4Q8F - chains A and P of the 3 polymer chains in the assembly; structure by X-ray diffraction, 2.80 A resolution.

== Chain A ==
Protein: DNA polymerase eta
Source organism: Homo sapiens
Notes: EC 2.7.7.7
Reference sequence: Q9Y253 (POLH_HUMAN); residue numbers follow UniProt; this construct covers 1-432
Amino-acid sequence (435 residues; numbered -2 to 432; the number before each row is that of its first residue; numbers below 1 keep their minus sign (Gly-2 is residue -2)):
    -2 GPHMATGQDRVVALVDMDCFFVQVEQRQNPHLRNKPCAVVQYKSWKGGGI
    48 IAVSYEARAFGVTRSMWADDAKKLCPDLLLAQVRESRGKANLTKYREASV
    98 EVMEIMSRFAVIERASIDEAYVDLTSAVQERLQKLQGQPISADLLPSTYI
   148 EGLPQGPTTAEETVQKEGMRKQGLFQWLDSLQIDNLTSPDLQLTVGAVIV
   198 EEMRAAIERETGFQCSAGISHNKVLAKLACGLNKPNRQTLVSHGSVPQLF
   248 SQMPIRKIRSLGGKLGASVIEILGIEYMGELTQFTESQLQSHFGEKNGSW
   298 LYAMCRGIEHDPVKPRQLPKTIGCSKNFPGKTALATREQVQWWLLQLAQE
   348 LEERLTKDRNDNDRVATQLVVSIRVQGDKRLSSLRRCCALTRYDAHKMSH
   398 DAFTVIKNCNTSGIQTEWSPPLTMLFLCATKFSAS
Disordered / not traced: -2 to 0, 155-159, 327, 377
Sequence notes: expression tag (-2 to 0)
Metal / ion sites: Mg2+ site 1: Asp13, Met14, Asp115 (together with XG4); Mg2+ site 2: Asp13, Asp115, Glu116 (together with XG4) (shared with DC8(P) of chain P)
Small-molecule neighbours:
  - XG4 (2'-deoxy-5'-O-[(R)-hydroxy{[(R)-hydroxy(phosphonooxy)phosphoryl]amino}phosphoryl]guanosine), molecule 1: Asp13, Met14, Asp15, Cys16, Phe17, Phe18, Gln38, Ile48, Ala49, Tyr52, Arg55, Arg61, Ile114, Asp115, Glu116, Lys231
  - XG4, molecule 2: Ser257, Leu262, Lys293, Asn294, Trp297
UniProt features mapped onto this chain:
  - binding site (Mg(2+)): Asp13, Met14, Asp115, Glu116
  - binding site (Mn(2+)): Asp13, Met14, Asp115, Glu116
  - binding site (a 2'-deoxyribonucleoside 5'-triphosphate): Arg61
  - natural variant: Val37 (deletion: In XPV), Leu75 (deletion: In XPV), Arg93 (R93P: In XPV), Arg111 (R111H: In XPV), Thr122 (T122P: In XPV), Gly153 (G153D: In a breast cancer sample), Thr191 (T191P: In XPV), Gly263 (G263V: In XPV), Val266 (V266D: In XPV), Gly295 (G295R: In XPV), Arg361 (R361S: In XPV)
  - mutagenesis: Tyr52 (Y52A/F: Reduces DNA polymerase activity; Y52E: Reduces DNA polymerase activity. Increases fidelity of replication and reduces translesion bypass), Arg61 (R61A: Reduces enzymatic activity by two-thirds), Ser62 (S62G: Increased DNA polymerase activity and translesion bypass compared to wild-type), Ala68 (A68S/V: Severe reduction in thymine dimer translesion bypass), Asn324 to Pro326 (Reduces binding to chromatin and to monoubiquitinated PCNA. Abolishes binding to monoubiquitinated PCNA; when associated with 705-E--H-713 Del)
Reported in the primary citation:
  - binding site for the 11-nt DNA strand: Pro316 to Asn324

== Chain P ==
Molecule: 8-nt DNA strand
Sequence (8 nucleotides; each row starts with the number of its first residue):
     1 AGTGTGAC
Metal / ion sites: Mg2+: DC8 (together with XG4) (shared with Asp13(A), Asp115(A), Glu116(A) of chain A)

== Chain A / chain P interface ==
Residue-residue contacts (20; chain A residue first):
  Arg61(A) - DC8(P)  base contact
  Ser113(A) - DC8(P)  hydrogen bond to the phosphate
  Asp115(A) - DC8(P)  phosphate contact
  Glu116(A) - DC8(P)  phosphate contact
  Lys224(A) - DC8(P)  salt bridge to the phosphate
  Arg256(A) - DA7(P)  phosphate contact
  Arg256(A) - DC8(P)  salt bridge to the phosphate
  Ser257(A) - DG6(P)  phosphate contact
  Ser257(A) - DA7(P)  hydrogen bond to the phosphate
  Leu258(A) - DA7(P)  hydrogen bond to the phosphate
  Gly259(A) - DA7(P)  hydrogen bond to the phosphate
  Gly260(A) - DG6(P)  phosphate contact
  Gly260(A) - DA7(P)  hydrogen bond to the phosphate
  Lys261(A) - DG6(P)  hydrogen bond to the phosphate
  Leu262(A) - DG6(P)  hydrogen bond to the phosphate
  Arg382(A) - DG2(P)  sugar contact
  Arg382(A) - DT3(P)  hydrogen bond to the phosphate
  Arg383(A) - DG2(P)  phosphate contact
  Cys384(A) - DA1(P)  sugar contact
  Cys384(A) - DG2(P)  hydrogen bond to the phosphate
Also at the interface, not in a pair above, chain A (18 interface residues in all): Ile255, Gln365, Leu381

== In short ==
18 residues of chain A and 6 residues of chain P are in contact, with 9 hydrogen bonds and 2 salt bridges.
Polar pairs include Ser113(A)-DC8(P), Ser257(A)-DA7(P) and Leu258(A)-DA7(P). Chain A binds compound XG4. From
the paper: a binding site for the 11-nt DNA strand at Pro316(A).
Here chain A is DNA polymerase eta (Homo sapiens) and chain P is an 8-nt DNA strand. Entry 4Q8F (Human DNA
polymerase eta extending primer immediately after a phenanthriplatin adducted G) was determined by X-ray
diffraction together with 4Q8E from the same study.
